9FOJ - chains A and C of the 6 polymer chains in the assembly; structure by electron microscopy, 3.82 A resolution.

Chain A (and C):
Name: Envelope protein E
From: Langat virus (strain TP21)
Notes: chain C of this document is another copy of the same molecule, construct and numbering; everything in this record applies to it too
Reference sequence: P29837 (POLG_LANVT); residues 1-496 here correspond to UniProt positions 281-776 (UniProt number = residue number + 280)
Sequence (496 residues; numbered 1 to 496; the number before each row is that of its first residue):
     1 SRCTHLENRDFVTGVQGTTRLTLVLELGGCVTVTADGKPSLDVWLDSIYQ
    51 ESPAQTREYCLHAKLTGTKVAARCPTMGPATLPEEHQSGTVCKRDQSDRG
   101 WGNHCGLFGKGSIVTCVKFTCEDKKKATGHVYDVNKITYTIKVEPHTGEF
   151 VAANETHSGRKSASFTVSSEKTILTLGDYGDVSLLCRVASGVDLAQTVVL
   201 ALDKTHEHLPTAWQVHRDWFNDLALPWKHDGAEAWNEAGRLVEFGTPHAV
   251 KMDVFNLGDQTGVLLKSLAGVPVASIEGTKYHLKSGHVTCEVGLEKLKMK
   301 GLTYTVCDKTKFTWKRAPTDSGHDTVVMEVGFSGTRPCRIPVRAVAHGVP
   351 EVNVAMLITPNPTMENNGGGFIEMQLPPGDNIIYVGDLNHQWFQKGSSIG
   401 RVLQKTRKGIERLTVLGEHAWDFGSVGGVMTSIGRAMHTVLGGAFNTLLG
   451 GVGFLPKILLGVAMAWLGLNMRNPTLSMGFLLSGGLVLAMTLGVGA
Glycans and other covalent adducts: N-acetylglucosamine (NAG) linked to N154
Curated features (UniProtKB/Swiss-Prot):
  - region: D98 to G111 (Fusion peptide)
  - site: A496 (Cleavage)
  - glycosylation: N154 (N-linked (GlcNAc...) asparagine)
From the paper describing this entry:
  - post-translational modification sites: N154

Chain A / chain C interface:
Pairs across the interface (6; chain A residue first):
  P79(A) - H229(C)
  H86(A) - H86(C)
  H86(A) - S88(C)
  H86(A) - A234(C)
  S88(A) - H86(C)
  H229(A) - P79(C)
Also at the interface, not in a pair above, chain A (7 interface residues in all): G78, Q87, A234
Also at the interface, not in a pair above, chain C (6 interface residues in all): Q87

In short:
7 residues of chain A and 6 residues of chain C are in contact. From the paper: a modification site at
N154(A).
Both chains are Envelope protein E (Langat virus (strain TP21)). Entry 9FOJ (LGTV TP21. Langat virus, strain
TP21) was determined by electron microscopy together with 9FK0 and 9H28 from the same study.
